Entry 5X2P (X-ray diffraction, 2.61 A resolution); this record covers chains H and L of the 4 polymer chains in the assembly.

Chain H:
Name: Fab16A Heavy chain
Organism: Mus musculus
Chain sequence (225 residues; numbered 1 to 225; the number before each row is that of its first residue):
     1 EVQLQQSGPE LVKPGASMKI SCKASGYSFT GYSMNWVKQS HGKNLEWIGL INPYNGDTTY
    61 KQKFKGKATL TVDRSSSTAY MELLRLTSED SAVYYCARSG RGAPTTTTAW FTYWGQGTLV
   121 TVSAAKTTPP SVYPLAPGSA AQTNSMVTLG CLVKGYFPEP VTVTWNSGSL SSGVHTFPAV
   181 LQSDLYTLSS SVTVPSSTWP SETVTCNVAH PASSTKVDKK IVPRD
Unresolved in the structure: 138-142, 225
Cystine bridges: Cys22-Cys96, Cys151-Cys206

Chain L:
Name: Fab16A Light chain
Organism: Mus musculus
Chain sequence (217 residues; each row starts with the number of its first residue):
     1 DIVLTQSPAS LAVSLGQRAT ISCRASESVD SYGNSFMHWY QQKPGQPPIL LISRASNLES
    61 GIPARFSGSG SRTDFTLTIN PVEADDFATY YCQQTNEDPR TFGGGTKLEI KRADAAPTVS
   121 IFPPSSEQLT SGGASVVCFL NNFYPKDINV KWKIDGSERQ NGVLNSWTDQ DSKDSTYSMS
   181 STLTLTKDEY ERHNSYTCEA THKTSTSPIV KSFNRNE
Cystine bridges: Cys23-Cys92, Cys138-Cys198

How chain H and chain L interact:
Residue-residue contacts - 79 pairs, chain H then chain L:
  Asn35(H) - Arg100(L)
  Gln39(H) - Gln42(L)  hydrogen bond
  Gln39(H) - Tyr91(L)  hydrogen bond
  Lys43(H) - Gln42(L)  hydrogen bond
  Lys43(H) - Thr89(L)
  Lys43(H) - Tyr91(L)  hydrogen bond (backbone-side chain)
  Asn44(H) - Gly104(L)
  Leu45(H) - Tyr91(L)  hydrophobic
  Leu45(H) - Phe102(L)
  Trp47(H) - Pro99(L)  hydrophobic
  Trp47(H) - Arg100(L)
  Leu50(H) - Arg100(L)
  Thr59(H) - Asp98(L)
  Lys61(H) - Pro99(L)
  Tyr95(H) - Gln42(L)  hydrogen bond
  Tyr95(H) - Gln46(L)
  Tyr95(H) - Pro47(L)  hydrophobic
  Gly102(H) - Arg54(L)
  Pro104(H) - Tyr32(L)  hydrophobic
  Pro104(H) - Phe36(L)
  Thr105(H) - Tyr32(L)
  Thr106(H) - Arg100(L)  hydrogen bond (backbone-side chain)
  Thr107(H) - Thr95(L)
  Thr107(H) - Asp98(L)  hydrogen bond
  Thr107(H) - Arg100(L)  hydrogen bond (backbone-side chain)
  Thr108(H) - Phe36(L)
  Thr108(H) - Thr95(L)  hydrogen bond (backbone-side chain)
  Ala109(H) - Thr95(L)
  Ala109(H) - Arg100(L)  hydrogen bond (backbone-side chain)
  Trp110(H) - His38(L)
  Trp110(H) - Tyr40(L)
  Trp110(H) - Leu50(L)
  Trp110(H) - Ser53(L)
  Trp110(H) - Arg54(L)
  Phe111(H) - Tyr40(L)  hydrogen bond (backbone-side chain)
  Phe111(H) - Leu50(L)
  Phe111(H) - Gln93(L)
  Phe111(H) - Arg100(L)
  Thr112(H) - Leu50(L)
  Trp114(H) - Tyr40(L)
  Trp114(H) - Pro47(L)  hydrophobic
  Trp114(H) - Pro48(L)  hydrogen bond (side chain-backbone)
  Gly115(H) - Pro47(L)
  Gln116(H) - Pro47(L)
  Tyr133(H) - Ser125(L)
  Tyr133(H) - Glu127(L)
  Tyr133(H) - Gln128(L)
  Tyr133(H) - Ser131(L)
  Pro134(H) - Ser125(L)
  Leu135(H) - Phe122(L)
  Leu135(H) - Val137(L)  hydrophobic
  Ala136(H) - Phe122(L)
  Pro137(H) - Phe122(L)
  Thr148(H) - Ser120(L)
  Thr148(H) - Phe122(L)
  Leu152(H) - Ser135(L)
  Lys154(H) - Thr184(L)
  His175(H) - Asn141(L)
  His175(H) - Asn142(L)  hydrogen bond
  His175(H) - Ser178(L)  hydrogen bond
  Phe177(H) - Phe139(L)  hydrophobic
  Phe177(H) - Asn141(L)
  Phe177(H) - Ser166(L)
  Phe177(H) - Thr168(L)
  Phe177(H) - Ser178(L)
  Phe177(H) - Met179(L)
  Phe177(H) - Ser180(L)
  Pro178(H) - Ser166(L)  hydrogen bond (backbone-side chain)
  Pro178(H) - Trp167(L)
  Val180(H) - Leu164(L)  hydrophobic
  Gln182(H) - Leu164(L)
  Ser189(H) - Phe139(L)
  Ser189(H) - Ser180(L)
  Ser190(H) - Phe139(L)
  Ser191(H) - Phe139(L)
  Ser191(H) - Asn141(L)  hydrogen bond
  Lys219(H) - Glu127(L)
  Arg224(H) - Pro123(L)  hydrogen bond (side chain-backbone)
  Arg224(H) - Pro124(L)  hydrogen bond (side chain-backbone)
Also at the interface, not in a pair above, chain H (46 interface residues in all): Val37, Glu46, Leu149, Gly150, Thr176
Also at the interface, not in a pair above, chain L (46 interface residues in all): Asp1, Glu59, Asn96, Glu97, Thr101

In short:
The chain H/chain L interface involves 46 residues from each chain; the contacts include 18 hydrogen bonds.
Polar pairs include Gln39(H)-Gln42(L), Gln39(H)-Tyr91(L) and Lys43(H)-Gln42(L).
Chain H is Fab16A Heavy chain and chain L is Fab16A Light chain, both from Mus musculus; the structure,
Crystal structure of the medaka fish taste receptor T1r2a-T1r3 ligand binding domains in complex with
L-glutamate, was determined by X-ray diffraction together with 5X2O and 5X2Q from the same study.
